8J3R - chains A and C of the 5 polymer chains in the assembly; structure by electron microscopy, 2.95 A resolution.

# Chain A
Protein: Transposase IS605 OrfB C-terminal domain-containing protein
Organism: Sulfoacidibacillus thermotolerans
UniProtKB: A0A2U3D0N8 (A0A2U3D0N8_9BACL); residue numbers follow UniProt; this construct covers 1-422
Sequence (432 residues; row label = number of the first residue in the row; numbers below 1 keep their minus sign (Met-9 is residue -9)):
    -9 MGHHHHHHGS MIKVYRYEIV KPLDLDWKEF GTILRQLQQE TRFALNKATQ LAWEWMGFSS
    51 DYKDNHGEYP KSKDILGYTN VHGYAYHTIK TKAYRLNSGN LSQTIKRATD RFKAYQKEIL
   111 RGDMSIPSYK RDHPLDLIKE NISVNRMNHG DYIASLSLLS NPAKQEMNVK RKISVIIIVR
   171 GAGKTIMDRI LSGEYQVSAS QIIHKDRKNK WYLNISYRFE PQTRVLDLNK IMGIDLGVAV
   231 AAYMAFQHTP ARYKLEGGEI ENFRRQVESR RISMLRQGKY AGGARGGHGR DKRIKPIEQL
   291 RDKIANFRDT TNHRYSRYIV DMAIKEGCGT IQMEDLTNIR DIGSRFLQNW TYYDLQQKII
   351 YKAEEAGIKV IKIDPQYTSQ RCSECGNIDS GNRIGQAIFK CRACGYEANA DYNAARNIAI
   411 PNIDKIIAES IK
Unresolved in the structure: -9 to 0
Differences from the reference sequence: initiating methionine (-9); expression tag (-8 to 0); engineered mutation His123 (Ile in A0A2U3D0N8), Lys195 (Asp in A0A2U3D0N8), Arg208 (Asp in A0A2U3D0N8), Ala232 (Val in A0A2U3D0N8)
Ion coordination: Mg2+ near Ser334 (its only coordinating residue here); Zn2+: Cys372, Cys375, Cys391, Cys394
UniProt features mapped onto this chain:
  - region: Gln212 to Lys220 (Linker), Arg371 to Asn399 (Target nucleic acid-binding (TNB)), Ala400 to Ser420 (RuvC-II)
  - active site: Asp225, Glu324, Asp401
  - binding site (Zn(2+)): Cys372, Cys375, Cys391, Cys394
What the authors report for this chain:
  - mutagenesis - I123H/D195K/D208R/V232A, S188H, S188H/V232A, S188H/V232A/E316M: increased catalytic activity
  - binding site for the 118-nt RNA strand (chain C): Trp17, His123, Lys195, Arg208
  - binding site for the 37-nt DNA strand: Arg208
  - contacts within the chain: Ile2-Arg208 (hydrophobic contact)

# Chain C
Molecule: 118-nt RNA strand
Organism: Sulfoacidibacillus thermotolerans
Sequence (118 nucleotides; each row starts with the number of its first residue; numbers below 1 keep their minus sign (G-98 is residue -98)):
   -98 GGAUUCGUCG GUUCAGCGAC GAUAAGCCGA GAAGUGCCAA UAAAACUGUU AAGUGGUUUG
   -38 GUAACGCUCG GUAAGGUCCG AAAGGAGAAC CACUGAACGG AAAUUAGGCG CGCUUGGC
Unresolved in the structure: -98 to -95, 15-19

# Chain A / chain C interface
Residue-residue contacts (97):
  Ile2(A) with G0(C), base contact
  Lys3(A) with G0(C), salt bridge to the phosphate
  Val4(A) with G0(C), hydrogen bond to the sugar; G1(C), sugar contact
  Tyr5(A) with G-88(C), hydrogen bond to the base; C-1(C), hydrogen bond to the base
  Arg6(A) with U-87(C), sugar contact; G1(C), phosphate contact; A2(C), salt bridge to the phosphate
  Glu8(A) with G-88(C), hydrogen bond to the sugar
  Lys11(A) with A-10(C), salt bridge to the phosphate
  Trp17(A) with G-12(C), base contact
  Arg101(A) with A3(C), hydrogen bond to the sugar; A4(C), sugar contact
  Asp113(A) with U6(C), sugar contact
  Met114(A) with U5(C), sugar contact
  Ser115(A) with U5(C), phosphate contact; U6(C), hydrogen bond to the phosphate
  Pro117(A) with A4(C), phosphate contact
  Ser118(A) with A4(C), sugar contact; U5(C), phosphate contact
  Tyr119(A) with A3(C), sugar contact; A4(C), phosphate contact
  Lys120(A) with A3(C), salt bridge to the phosphate; A4(C), hydrogen bond to the phosphate
  Arg121(A) with C-30(C), hydrogen bond to the phosphate; G-29(C), salt bridge to the phosphate
  His123(A) with A3(C), sugar contact
  Pro124(A) with A2(C), sugar contact
  Ile168(A) with G-88(C), sugar contact
  Arg170(A) with G-88(C), salt bridge to the phosphate
  Gly171(A) with G-88(C), base contact
  Ala172(A) with C-1(C), base contact
  Gln191(A) with A2(C), sugar contact
  Lys195(A) with A2(C), salt bridge to the phosphate
  Arg197(A) with U-86(C), salt bridge to the phosphate; C-85(C), salt bridge to the phosphate
  Lys198(A) with C-90(C), phosphate contact; U-87(C), salt bridge to the phosphate; U-86(C), salt bridge to the phosphate
  Lys200(A) with G-89(C), salt bridge to the phosphate; G-88(C), phosphate contact; U-87(C), salt bridge to the phosphate
  Tyr202(A) with U-87(C), sugar contact
  Asn204(A) with G1(C), hydrogen bond to the sugar
  Arg260(A) with C-93(C), hydrogen bond to the phosphate; G-92(C), salt bridge to the phosphate
  Ser263(A) with A-74(C), hydrogen bond to the base
  Met264(A) with A-74(C), base contact
  Gln267(A) with A-74(C), hydrogen bond to the sugar
  Ala271(A) with G-73(C), phosphate contact
  Gly272(A) with G-73(C), hydrogen bond to the phosphate; C-72(C), phosphate contact
  Gly273(A) with C-72(C), phosphate contact
  Ala274(A) with C-72(C), hydrogen bond to the phosphate
  Arg275(A) with A-74(C), phosphate contact; G-73(C), salt bridge to the phosphate; C-72(C), phosphate contact
  Gly276(A) with C-34(C), phosphate contact; G-33(C), phosphate contact
  Gly277(A) with C-34(C), phosphate contact; G-33(C), hydrogen bond to the phosphate; C-32(C), base contact
  His278(A) with C-71(C), hydrogen bond to the base; G-70(C), hydrogen bond to the base; G-33(C), hydrogen bond to the phosphate; U-31(C), base contact; C-30(C), hydrogen bond to the base
  Gly279(A) with G-33(C), hydrogen bond to the phosphate; U-31(C), phosphate contact
  Arg280(A) with G-33(C), sugar contact; C-32(C), salt bridge to the phosphate; U-31(C), salt bridge to the phosphate
  Lys282(A) with G-29(C), base contact; G-28(C), base contact
  Arg283(A) with C-34(C), phosphate contact; G-33(C), salt bridge to the phosphate
  Ile284(A) with G-33(C), base contact
  Lys285(A) with U-27(C), base contact
  Pro286(A) with A-74(C), sugar contact
  Lys293(A) with A-84(C), salt bridge to the phosphate
  Asn296(A) with U-86(C), hydrogen bond to the sugar; C-85(C), phosphate contact
  Phe297(A) with C-85(C), sugar contact
  Thr300(A) with U-86(C), hydrogen bond to the sugar; C-85(C), sugar contact
  His303(A) with A-2(C), sugar contact; C-1(C), sugar contact; G0(C), phosphate contact; G1(C), salt bridge to the phosphate
  Arg304(A) with C-85(C), base contact; A-3(C), hydrogen bond to the base; A-2(C), sugar contact
  Arg307(A) with C-1(C), salt bridge to the phosphate
  Tyr351(A) with G0(C), hydrogen bond to the phosphate
  Lys352(A) with C-1(C), salt bridge to the phosphate; G0(C), phosphate contact
Interface residues without a listed pair, chain A (71 interface residues in all): Asp16, Arg25, Ile116, Asp122, Ile193, Asn199, Phe253, Arg261, Leu265, Lys269, Asp281, Gln289, Arg330
Interface residues without a listed pair, chain C (39 interface residues in all): U-91, G-4, G9, G11, G13

# Summary
The interface between chain A and chain C involves 71 residues on one side and 39 on the other; the contacts
include 24 hydrogen bonds and 22 salt bridges. Polar pairs include Tyr5(A)-G-88(C), Tyr5(A)-C-1(C) and
Ser263(A)-A-74(C). The paper reports a binding site for the 118-nt RNA strand (chain C) at Trp17(A), His123(A)
and Lys195(A) among others; I123H/D195K/D208R/V232A, S188H and S188H/V232A of chain A, among others, increase
catalytic activity.
Chain A is Transposase IS605 OrfB C-terminal domain-containing protein and chain C is a 118-nt RNA strand,
both from Sulfoacidibacillus thermotolerans; the structure, Cryo-EM structure of the
AsCas12f-HKRA-sgRNAS3-5v7-target DNA, was determined by electron microscopy (same publication as 8J12 and
8J1J).
